Entry 8TYZ (X-ray diffraction, 2.68 A resolution); this record covers chains A and C of the 3 polymer chains in the assembly.

== Chain A ==
Name: E1(BilD)
Organism: Ensifer aridi
Chain sequence (535 residues; row label = number of the first residue in the row):
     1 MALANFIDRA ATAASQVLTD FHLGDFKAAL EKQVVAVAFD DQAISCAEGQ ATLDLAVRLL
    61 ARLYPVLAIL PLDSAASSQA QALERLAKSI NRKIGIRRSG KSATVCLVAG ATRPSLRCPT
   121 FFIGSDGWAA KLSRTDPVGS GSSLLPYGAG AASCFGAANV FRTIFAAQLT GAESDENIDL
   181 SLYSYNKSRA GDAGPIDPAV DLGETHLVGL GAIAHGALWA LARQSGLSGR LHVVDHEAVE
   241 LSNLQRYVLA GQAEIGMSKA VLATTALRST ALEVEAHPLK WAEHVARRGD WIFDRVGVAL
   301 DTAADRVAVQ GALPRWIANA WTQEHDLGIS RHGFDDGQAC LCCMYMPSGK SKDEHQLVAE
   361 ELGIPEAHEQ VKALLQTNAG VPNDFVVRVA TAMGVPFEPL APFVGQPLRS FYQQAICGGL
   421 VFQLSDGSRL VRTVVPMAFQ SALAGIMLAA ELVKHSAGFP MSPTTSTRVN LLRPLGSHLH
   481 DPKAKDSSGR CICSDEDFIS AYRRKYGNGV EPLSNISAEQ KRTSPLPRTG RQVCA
Disordered / not traced: 1, 426-431, 509-535
Metal / ion sites: Zn2+: Cys340, Cys343, Cys491, Cys493
What the authors report for this chain:
  - catalytic residues: Arg246, Cys417
  - conformationally variable residues (domain motion): Cys417
  - Zn2+ coordination: Cys340, Cys343, Cys491, Cys493
  - mutagenesis - R246A, C417A: abolished catalytic activity

== Chain C ==
Name: E2(BilB)
Organism: Ensifer aridi
Chain sequence (204 residues; numbered 1 to 204; the number before each row is that of its first residue):
     1 MPELQTVDPE VSRAKFDREI SRFRPYADAY RMQGCFLIEE SFPSAFFIFA SPKVKPRVIG
    61 AAIEIDFTNY DLRPPSVVFV DPFTRQPIAR KDLPLNMLRR PQLPGTPPEM ISNLIQQNAV
   121 SLTDFIQANS LQDSPFLCMA GVREYHDNPA HSGDPWLLHR GSGEGCLAFI LDKIIKYGTG
   181 PVEQLHIQLQ YAVGLLVPPQ AIPE
Disordered / not traced: 1, 91-133, 179-204
What the authors report for this chain:
  - catalytic residues: Cys138
  - catalytic residues: His151 (proposed by the authors, not directly observed)
  - mutagenesis - C138A: abolished catalytic activity
  - mutagenesis - F36R/I48A/I59K/F83E, F36R/I38A/F46K/I48A/I59K/F83E: abolished binding to E2(BilB) (chain C)
  - mutagenesis - F36R/I48A/I59K/F83E, F36R/I38A/F46K/I48A/I59K/F83E: decreased catalytic activity

== How chain A and chain C interact ==
Inter-chain disulfides: Cys417(A)-Cys138(C)
Pairs across the interface - 47 pairs, chain A then chain C:
  Ala282(A) with Thr6(C)
  Trp291(A) with Gln5(C); Thr6(C), hydrogen bond (side chain-backbone); Val7(C); Asp8(C); Pro9(C)
  Val307(A) with Leu72(C), hydrophobic
  Ala308(A) with Thr6(C)
  Gly311(A) with Val7(C); Asp8(C), hydrogen bond (backbone-backbone); Leu72(C)
  Ala312(A) with Thr6(C); Asp8(C)
  Met346(A) with Leu157(C), hydrophobic
  Pro347(A) with Pro155(C), hydrophobic; Leu157(C); Leu158(C), hydrophobic
  Gly349(A) with Leu158(C)
  Ser351(A) with His159(C)
  Leu357(A) with Tyr145(C); Asp154(C)
  Tyr412(A) with His151(C), hydrogen bond
  Gln413(A) with Pro135(C)
  Ile416(A) with Ala150(C)
  Cys417(A) with Cys138(C), disulfide; Asn148(C), hydrogen bond (backbone-side chain); His151(C), hydrogen bond
  Arg490(A) with Leu157(C), hydrogen bond (side chain-backbone); Leu158(C); Arg160(C), hydrogen bond (backbone-side chain)
  Cys491(A) with Arg160(C), hydrogen bond (backbone-side chain)
  Ile492(A) with Leu72(C), hydrophobic
  Asp495(A) with Lys15(C), salt bridge; Asp71(C); Arg160(C), salt bridge
  Asp497(A) with Val11(C); Lys15(C), salt bridge; Arg18(C), salt bridge
  Phe498(A) with Val7(C), hydrophobic; Val11(C), hydrophobic; Lys15(C); Asp71(C)
  Ala501(A) with Asp8(C); Val11(C), hydrophobic
  Arg504(A) with Asp8(C), salt bridge; Glu10(C), salt bridge
  Lys505(A) with Asp8(C), salt bridge
Interface residues without a listed pair, chain A (33 interface residues in all): Trp281, Glu283, Val285, Leu313, Cys342, Ser348, Lys350, Glu361, Gly489
Interface residues without a listed pair, chain C (26 interface residues in all): Leu4, Ala14, Ser134
Interface features reported in the paper:
  - specific contacts: Cys417(A)-Cys138(C)
  - interface residues, chain A: Arg490(A)

== In short ==
Chain A and chain C form an interface of 33 and 26 residues respectively, with 1 disulfide bond, 8 hydrogen
bonds and 7 salt bridges. Polar pairs include Asp495(A)-Lys15(C), Asp495(A)-Arg160(C) and Asp497(A)-Lys15(C).
The paper describes a contact between Cys417(A) and Cys138(C). The paper reports catalytic residues Arg246(A),
Cys417(A) and Cys138(C) among others; R246A and C417A of chain A abolish catalytic activity; 5 substitutions
were tested in all.
Chain A is E1(BilD) and chain C is E2(BilB), both from Ensifer aridi; the structure, Structure of a bacterial
E1-E2-Ubl complex (form 2), was determined by X-ray diffraction (same publication as 8TYX, 8TYY and 8TZ0).
